6LF8 - chains A and B of the 3 polymer chains in the assembly; structure by X-ray diffraction, 2.50 A resolution.

# Chain A
Molecule: MHC class I antigen
From: Sus scrofa
UniProt: A0A0F6N4U7 (A0A0F6N4U7_PIG); residues 1-275 here correspond to UniProt positions 22-296 (UniProt number = residue number + 21)
Amino-acid sequence (275 residues; row label = number of the first residue in the row):
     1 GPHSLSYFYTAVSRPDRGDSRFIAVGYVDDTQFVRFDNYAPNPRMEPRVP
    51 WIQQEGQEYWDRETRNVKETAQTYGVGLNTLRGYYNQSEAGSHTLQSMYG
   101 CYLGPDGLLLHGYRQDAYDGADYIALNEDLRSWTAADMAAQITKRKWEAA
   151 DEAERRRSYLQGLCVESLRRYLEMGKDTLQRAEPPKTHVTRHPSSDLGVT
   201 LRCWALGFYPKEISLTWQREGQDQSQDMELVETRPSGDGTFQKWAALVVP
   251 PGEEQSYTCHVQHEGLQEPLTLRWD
Disulfides: C101-C164, C203-C259

# Chain B
Molecule: Beta-2-microglobulin
From: Sus scrofa
UniProt: Q07717 (B2MG_PIG); residues 4-100 here correspond to UniProt positions 22-118 (UniProt number = residue number + 18)
Amino-acid sequence (97 residues; row label = number of the first residue in the row):
     4 ARPPKVQVYSRHPAENGKPNYLNCYVSGFHPPQIEIDLLKNGEKMNAEQS
    54 DLSFSKDWSFYLLVHTEFTPNAVDQYSCRVKHVTLDKPKIVKWDRDH
Disulfides: C27-C81

# Chain A / chain B interface
Pairs across the interface (62; chain A residue first):
  F8(A) with F57(B), hydrophobic
  Y9(A) with F57(B)
  T10(A) with L55(B); F57(B); F63(B)
  V12(A) with P35(B), hydrophobic; Q36(B)
  I23(A) with L55(B)
  V25(A) with D54(B); L55(B); S56(B)
  Y27(A) with S56(B), hydrogen bond; Y64(B), hydrogen bond
  Q32(A) with D54(B), hydrogen bond
  R35(A) with D54(B), salt bridge
  R48(A) with D54(B), salt bridge
  T94(A) with H33(B); P35(B)
  Q96(A) with H33(B), hydrogen bond; F57(B); W61(B), hydrogen bond (side chain-backbone); F63(B)
  S97(A) with F57(B)
  M98(A) with F57(B), hydrophobic; S58(B); K59(B); W61(B), hydrophobic
  Q115(A) with W61(B)
  D116(A) with W61(B)
  A117(A) with W61(B), hydrophobic
  D119(A) with H33(B)
  G120(A) with R5(B), hydrogen bond (backbone-side chain); H33(B), hydrogen bond (backbone-side chain); D60(B); W61(B)
  D122(A) with W61(B), hydrogen bond
  H192(A) with D99(B), salt bridge
  R202(A) with D99(B), hydrogen bond (side chain-backbone); H100(B)
  W204(A) with D99(B); H100(B)
  V231(A) with Q10(B)
  E232(A) with K8(B); Q10(B), hydrogen bond (backbone-side chain); S30(B), hydrogen bond
  T233(A) with Y28(B)
  R234(A) with Q10(B), hydrogen bond; Y12(B); Y28(B); H100(B), hydrogen bond
  P235(A) with Y12(B), hydrogen bond (backbone-side chain); N26(B); Y28(B); L66(B), hydrophobic
  S236(A) with R14(B), hydrogen bond (backbone-side chain); N26(B), hydrogen bond (backbone-side chain)
  G237(A) with R14(B), hydrogen bond (backbone-side chain)
  D238(A) with R14(B)
  Q242(A) with Y12(B); S13(B); R14(B), hydrogen bond (side chain-backbone)
  W244(A) with H100(B)
Other interface residues (no listed pair), chain A (37 interface residues in all): S92, A121, L206, E229
Other interface residues (no listed pair), chain B (27 interface residues in all): P16, R98

# Summary
37 residues of chain A face 27 of chain B across their interface; the contacts include 18 hydrogen bonds and 3
salt bridges. Polar contacts include R35(A)-D54(B), R48(A)-D54(B) and H192(A)-D99(B).
Chain A is MHC class I antigen and chain B is Beta-2-microglobulin, both from Sus scrofa; the structure,
Crystal structure of pSLA-1*0401 complex with dodecapeptide RVEDVTNTAEYW, was determined by X-ray diffraction.
